Entry 6N2K (X-ray diffraction, 1.72 A resolution); this record covers chain A.

Chain A:
Name: GTPase KRas
Source organism: Homo sapiens
UniProtKB: P01116 (RASK_HUMAN), isoform P01116-2; numbering as in UniProt (aligned over 1-169)
Amino-acid sequence (170 residues; numbered 0 to 169; the number before each row is that of its first residue; numbering starts at 0):
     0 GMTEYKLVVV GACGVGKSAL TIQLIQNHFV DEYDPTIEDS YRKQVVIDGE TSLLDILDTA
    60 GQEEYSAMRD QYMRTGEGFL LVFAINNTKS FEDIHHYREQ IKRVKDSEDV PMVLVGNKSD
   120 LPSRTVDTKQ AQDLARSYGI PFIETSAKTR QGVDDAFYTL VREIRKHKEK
Disordered / not traced: 0
Differences from the reference sequence: expression tag (0); engineered mutation Cys12 (Gly in P01116), Ser51 (Cys in P01116), Leu80 (Cys in P01116), Ser118 (Cys in P01116)
Covalent attachments: compound K9J linked to Cys12
Metal / ion sites: Mg2+: Ser17 (together with GDP)
Residues lining bound ligands:
  - GDP (guanosine-5'-diphosphate): Ala11, Gly13, Val14, Gly15, Lys16, Ser17, Ala18, Phe28, Val29, Asp30, Tyr32, Asn116, Lys117, Asp119, Leu120, Ser145, Ala146, Lys147
  - K9J (1-{4-[2-{[(2R)-1-(dimethylamino)propan-2-yl]oxy}-7-(3-hydroxynaphthalen-1-yl)-5,6,7,8-tetrahydropyrido[3,4-d]pyrimidin-4-yl]piperazin-1-yl}propan-1-one): Gly10, Ala11, Lys16, Pro34, Thr58, Ala59, Gly60, Gln61, Glu62, Glu63, Tyr64, Ser65, Arg68, Asp69, Met72, Lys88, Asp92, His95, Tyr96, Gln99, Ile100, Arg102, Val103
Swiss-Prot annotation at these positions:
  - motif: Tyr32 to Tyr40 (Effector region)
  - binding site (GTP): Gly10, Ala11, Gly13 to Ala18, Val29 to Thr35, Ala59, Gly60, Asn116, Lys117, Asp119
  - modified residue: Met1 (N-acetylmethionine), Thr2 (N-acetylthreonine), Lys104 (N6-acetyllysine)
  - glycosylation: Thr35 (Microbial infection: O-linked (Glc) threonine)
  - natural variant: Lys5 (K5E: In NS3; K5N: In GASC), Gly10 (G10GG: In AML), Cys12 (G12C: In lung carcinoma; this construct carries the variant), Gly13 (G13D: In GASC, JMML and OES; G13R: In pylocytic astrocytoma), Val14 (V14I: In NS3), Leu19 (L19F: In OES), Gln22 (Q22E: In CFC2; Q22R: In NS3), Pro34 (P34L: In NS3; P34Q: In NS3; P34R: In CFC2), Ile36 (I36M: In NS3), Thr58 (T58I: In NS3), Ala59 (A59T: In GASC), Gly60 (G60R: In CFC2; G60S: In NS3), 8 further natural variant entries in UniProt
  - mutagenesis: Asp38 (D38A: Decreased interaction with MAPKAP1/SIN1), Tyr40 (Y40A: Decreased interaction with MAPKAP1/SIN1), Gln61 (Q61L: Promotes GTP binding)
What the authors report for this chain:
  - binding site for K9J: Glu62, Asp69, His95

In short:
Chain A binds GDP. Compound K9J is covalently linked to Cys12. Curated annotation (UniProt) lists 20
GTP-binding residues and 3 mutagenesis sites. From the paper: a binding site for K9J at Glu62, Asp69 and
His95.
Chain A is GTPase KRas (Homo sapiens); the structure, Tetrahydropyridopyrimidines as Covalent Inhibitors of
KRAS-G12C, was determined by X-ray diffraction (same publication as 6N2J).
